Entry 7C9C (electron microscopy, 3.33 A resolution); this record covers chains B and C of the 4 polymer chains in the assembly.

Chain B (and C):
Name: Meiotic recombination protein DMC1/LIM15 homolog
Organism: Homo sapiens
Notes: chain C of this document is another copy of the same molecule, construct and numbering; everything in this record applies to it too
UniProtKB: Q14565 (DMC1_HUMAN); numbering as in UniProt (aligned over 1-340)
Sequence (340 residues; row label = number of the first residue in the row):
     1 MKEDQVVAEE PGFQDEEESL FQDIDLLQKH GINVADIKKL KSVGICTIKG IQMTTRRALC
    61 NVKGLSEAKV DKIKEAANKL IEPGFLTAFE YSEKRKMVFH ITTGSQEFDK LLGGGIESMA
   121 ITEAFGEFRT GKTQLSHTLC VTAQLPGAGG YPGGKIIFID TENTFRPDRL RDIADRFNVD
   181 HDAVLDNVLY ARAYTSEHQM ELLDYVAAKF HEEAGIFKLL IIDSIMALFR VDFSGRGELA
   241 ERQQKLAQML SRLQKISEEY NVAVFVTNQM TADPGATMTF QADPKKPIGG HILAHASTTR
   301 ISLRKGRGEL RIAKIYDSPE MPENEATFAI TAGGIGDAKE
Unresolved in the structure: 1-21, 276-283, 338-340
Metal / ion sites: Ca2+: Glu162 (together with AMP-PNP)
Ligand contacts:
  - AMP-PNP (ANP; phosphoaminophosphonic acid-adenylate ester): Ala294, His295, Ser297, Tyr316, Asp317, Ser318, Pro319, Glu320, Met321, Pro322, Glu323
  - AMP-PNP: Phe128, Arg129, Thr130, Gly131, Lys132, Thr133, Gln134, Glu162, Thr164, Arg169, Arg311, Ile330, Thr331, Ala332
Reported in the primary citation:
  - specificity-determining residues: Gln244, Pro274, Gly275

Chain B / chain C interface:
Contacting residue pairs (56):
  Glu127(B) with His291(C); His295(C), hydrogen bond (backbone-side chain)
  Phe128(B) with Ala294(C); Arg300(C); Asp317(C)
  Gln134(B) with Pro319(C), hydrogen bond (side chain-backbone)
  Ile157(B) with Phe85(C), hydrophobic
  Asn163(B) with Met119(C), hydrogen bond (side chain-backbone); Glu258(C)
  Phe165(B) with Tyr91(C), hydrophobic
  Arg166(B) with Arg95(C); Glu117(C), salt bridge; Pro319(C); Glu320(C), salt bridge
  Pro167(B) with Tyr91(C), hydrophobic; Ser92(C)
  Arg169(B) with Glu320(C), hydrogen bond (side chain-backbone)
  Leu185(B) with Ala88(C), hydrogen bond (backbone-backbone); Phe89(C), hydrogen bond (backbone-backbone)
  Asp186(B) with Thr87(C); Phe89(C)
  Val188(B) with Leu86(C); Thr87(C); Ala88(C), hydrogen bond (backbone-backbone)
  Leu189(B) with Phe85(C), hydrophobic; Leu86(C); Thr87(C)
  Tyr190(B) with Phe85(C); Leu86(C), hydrogen bond (backbone-backbone); Tyr91(C), hydrophobic
  Ala191(B) with Gly84(C); Phe85(C), hydrophobic
  Arg192(B) with Glu258(C), salt bridge
  Tyr194(B) with Lys49(C), hydrogen bond; Gln52(C); Met53(C), hydrophobic
  Thr195(B) with Met53(C); Thr55(C)
  His198(B) with Gln52(C)
  Tyr205(B) with Pro83(C); Phe85(C), hydrophobic
  Val206(B) with Phe85(C), hydrophobic
  Arg230(B) with Ile292(C)
  Val231(B) with Ala247(C)
  Phe233(B) with Arg57(C)
  Ser234(B) with Gln248(C), hydrogen bond
  Gly235(B) with Gln244(C)
  Glu238(B) with Arg57(C), salt bridge
  Glu241(B) with Arg57(C), salt bridge
  Gln269(B) with His295(C)
  Met270(B) with His291(C); His295(C)
  Thr271(B) with His291(C)
  Ala272(B) with His291(C)
  Gly275(B) with Arg236(C)
  Lys285(B) with His291(C)
Also at the interface, not in a pair above, chain B (46 interface residues in all): Gly126, Arg129, Lys132, Glu162, Asp168, Ser196, Glu197, Glu201, Leu202, Asp232, Pro274, Lys305
Also at the interface, not in a pair above, chain C (38 interface residues in all): Arg56, Asn78, Leu239, Ser251, Gln254, Lys255, Tyr316, Glu323

In short:
Chain B and chain C form an interface of 46 and 38 residues respectively, with 10 hydrogen bonds and 5 salt
bridges. Polar pairs include Arg166(B)-Glu117(C), Arg166(B)-Glu320(C) and Arg192(B)-Glu258(C). Ligands of
chain B: AMP-PNP. The paper reports specificity determinants Gln244(B), Pro274(B) and Gly275(B).
Chain B and chain C are both Meiotic recombination protein DMC1/LIM15 homolog (Homo sapiens); the structure,
Human DMC1 pre-synaptic complexes, was determined by electron microscopy, deposited together with 7C98, 7C99,
7C9A and 7CGY.
